PDB entry 2PU7 | X-ray diffraction, 2.07 A resolution | chain A

== Chain A ==
Name: 2-hydroxy-6-oxo-6-phenylhexa-2,4-dienoate hydrolase
Organism: Burkholderia xenovorans
Notes: EC 3.7.1.-
Reference sequence: P47229 (BPHD_BURXL); numbering as in UniProt (aligned over 1-286)
Amino-acid sequence (286 residues; row label = number of the first residue in the row):
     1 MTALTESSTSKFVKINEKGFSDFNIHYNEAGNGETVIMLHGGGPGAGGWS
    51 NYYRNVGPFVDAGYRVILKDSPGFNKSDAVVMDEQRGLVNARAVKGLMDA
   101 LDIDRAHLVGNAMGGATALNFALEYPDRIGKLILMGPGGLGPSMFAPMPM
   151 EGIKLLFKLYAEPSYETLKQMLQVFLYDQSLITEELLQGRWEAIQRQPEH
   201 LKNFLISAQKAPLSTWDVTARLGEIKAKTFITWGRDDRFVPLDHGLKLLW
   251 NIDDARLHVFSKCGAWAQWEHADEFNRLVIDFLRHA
Disordered / not traced: 1-3
Sequence notes: engineered mutation Ala-112 (Ser in P47229), Ala-265 (His in P47229)
Curated features (UniProtKB/Swiss-Prot):
  - binding site (substrate): Gly-42, Gly-43, Asn-51, Asn-111, Ser-180, Arg-190, Trp-266
Metal / ion sites: Na+: Arg-105 (together with malonate ion)
Residues lining bound ligands:
  - malonate ion (MLI), molecule 1: Gly-41, Gly-42, Gly-43, Ala-46, Asn-51, Asn-111, Ala-112, Phe-175, Arg-190, Phe-239, Ala-265, Trp-266
  - malonate ion (MLI), molecule 2: Ser-180, Ile-182, Thr-183

== Overview ==
Ligands of chain A: malonate ion. From UniProt: 7 substrate-binding residues.
Chain A is 2-hydroxy-6-oxo-6-phenylhexa-2,4-dienoate hydrolase (Burkholderia xenovorans); the structure,
Crystal Structure of S112A/H265A double mutant of a C-C hydrolase, BphD, from Burkholderia xenovorans LB400,
was determined by X-ray diffraction, deposited together with 2RI6, 2PU5, 2PUH and 2PUJ.
